9CU2 - chains L and N of the 14 polymer chains in the assembly; structure by electron microscopy, 2.27 A resolution.

[Chain L]
Name: Nitrogenase iron protein 1
From: Azotobacter vinelandii
Notes: EC 1.18.6.1
UniProt: P00459 (NIFH1_AZOVI); residues 1-290 here = UniProt positions 1-290
Sequence (290 residues; numbered 1 to 290; the number before each row is that of its first residue):
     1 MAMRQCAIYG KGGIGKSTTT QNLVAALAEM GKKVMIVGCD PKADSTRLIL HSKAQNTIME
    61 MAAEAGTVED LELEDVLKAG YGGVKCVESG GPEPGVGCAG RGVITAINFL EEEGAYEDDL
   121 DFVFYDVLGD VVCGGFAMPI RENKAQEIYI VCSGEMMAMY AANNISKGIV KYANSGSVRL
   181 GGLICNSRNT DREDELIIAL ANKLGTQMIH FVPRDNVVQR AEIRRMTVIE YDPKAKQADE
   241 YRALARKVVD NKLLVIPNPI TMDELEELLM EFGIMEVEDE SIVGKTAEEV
Disordered / not traced: 1-2, 275-290
Bound ions: Mg2+: S17, D44 (together with ADP); 4Fe-4S cluster Fe: C98, C133 (shared with 2 residues of chain M)
Residues lining bound ligands:
  - ADP (adenosine-5'-diphosphate): G12, G13, I14, G15, K16, S17, T18, D40, K42, D44, V212, P213, R214, D215, V218, Q219, E222, Q237, Y241
  - 4Fe-4S cluster (SF4): C98, A99, G100, V131, C133, G134, F136
Curated features (UniProtKB/Swiss-Prot):
  - binding site (ATP): G10 to S17
  - binding site ([4Fe-4S] cluster): C98, C133
  - modified residue: R101 (ADP-ribosylarginine)
  - mutagenesis: K16 (K16Q/P: Loss of nitrogen fixation)

[Chain N]
Name: Protein FeSII
From: Azotobacter vinelandii
UniProt: Q44501 (FESII_AZOVI); numbering as in UniProt (aligned over 1-122)
Sequence (122 residues; row label = number of the first residue in the row):
     1 MATIYFSSPL MPHNKKVQAV AGKRSTKKGV AQENGVKIPF ECQDGNCGSC LVKITHLDGE
    61 RIKGMLLTDK ERNVLKSVGK LPKSEEERAA VRDLPPTYRL ACQTIVTDED LLVEFTGEPG
   121 GA
Disordered / not traced: 1
Construct notes: conflict K27 (Leu in Q44501), K28 (Leu in Q44501)
Bound ions: 2Fe-2S cluster Fe: C42, C47, C50, C102
Residues lining bound ligands:
  - 2Fe-2S cluster (FES): F40, E41, C42, G45, N46, C47, S49, C50, C102, Q103
  - 4Fe-4S cluster (SF4): P119, G121, A122

[Chain L / chain N interface]
Pairs across the interface - 16 pairs, chain L then chain N:
  T67(L) - N73(N)  hydrogen bond
  E69(L) - R72(N)  salt bridge
  E69(L) - N73(N)
  G95(L) - E41(N)
  V96(L) - E41(N)
  V96(L) - C47(N)  hydrophobic
  G97(L) - E41(N)  hydrogen bond (backbone-side chain)
  C98(L) - G120(N)
  C98(L) - G121(N)  hydrogen bond (side chain-backbone)
  R101(L) - N46(N)
  R101(L) - C47(N)
  R101(L) - S77(N)
  I104(L) - S77(N)
  T105(L) - S77(N)
  N108(L) - K76(N)
  G134(L) - G121(N)
Interface residues without a listed pair, chain L (12 interface residues in all): V68
Interface residues without a listed pair, chain N (16 interface residues in all): C42, G48, S49, V78, G79, P119, A122

[Overview]
12 residues of chain L and 16 residues of chain N are in contact; the contacts include 3 hydrogen bonds and 1
salt bridge. Among the polar pairs are E69(L)-R72(N), T67(L)-N73(N) and G97(L)-E41(N). 4Fe-4S cluster is bound
between chain L and chain N.
Chain L is Nitrogenase iron protein 1 and chain N is Protein FeSII, both from Azotobacter vinelandii; the
structure, Azotobacter vinelandii filamentous 2:2:1 MoFeP:FeP:FeSII-Complex (C2 symmetry), was determined by
electron microscopy, deposited together with 9CTZ, 9CU0 and 9CU1.
